PDB entry 7CR6 | X-ray diffraction, 3.72 A resolution | chains F and H of the 8 polymer chains in the assembly

[Chain F]
Name: CRISPR-associated endoribonuclease Cas2 1
From: Synechocystis sp. (strain PCC 6803 / Kazusa)
Notes: EC 3.1.-.-
UniProtKB: Q6ZEI1 (CAS2A_SYNY3); residue numbers follow UniProt; this construct covers 1-94
Amino-acid sequence (105 residues; row label = number of the first residue in the row; numbers below 1 keep their minus sign (Gly-10 is residue -10)):
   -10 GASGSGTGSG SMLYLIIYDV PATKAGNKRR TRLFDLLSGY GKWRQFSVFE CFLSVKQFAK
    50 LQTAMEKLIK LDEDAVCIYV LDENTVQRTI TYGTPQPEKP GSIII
Disordered / not traced: -10 to 1, 94
Construct notes: expression tag (-10 to 0)
Swiss-Prot annotation at these positions:
  - binding site (Mg(2+)): Asp8
From the paper describing this entry:
  - binding site for the 36-nt DNA strand: Lys13, Lys17, Arg19

[Chain H]
Molecule: 36-nt DNA strand
Sequence (36 nucleotides; each row starts with the number of its first residue):
     1 TTTTTTTGAA AGCGACCGCC AGGGGCACAT TTTTTT
Disordered / not traced: 1-7, 33-36

[Chain F / chain H interface]
Pairs across the interface (14):
  Tyr7(F) with DC20(H), hydrogen bond to the phosphate; DA21(H), hydrogen bond to the phosphate
  Asp8(F) with DC19(H), phosphate contact; DC20(H), phosphate contact
  Val9(F) with DC19(H), sugar contact; DC20(H), hydrogen bond to the phosphate
  Pro10(F) with DC19(H), phosphate contact
  Asn16(F) with DA21(H), base contact
  Arg19(F) with DC20(H), base contact
  Phe23(F) with DA21(H), phosphate contact; DG22(H), phosphate contact
  Phe35(F) with DC20(H), phosphate contact; DA21(H), phosphate contact
  Ser36(F) with DC20(H), hydrogen bond to the phosphate
Other interface residues (no listed pair), chain F (13 interface residues in all): Ala11, Thr20, Trp32, Phe38

[In short]
13 residues of chain F face 4 of chain H across their interface, with 4 hydrogen bonds. Polar contacts include
Tyr7(F)-DC20(H), Tyr7(F)-DA21(H) and Val9(F)-DC20(H). From UniProt: Mg2+-binding residue Asp8(F) on chain F.
From the paper: a binding site for the 36-nt DNA strand at Lys13(F), Lys17(F) and Arg19(F).
Here chain F is CRISPR-associated endoribonuclease Cas2 1 (Synechocystis sp. (strain PCC 6803 / Kazusa)) and
chain H is a 36-nt DNA strand. Entry 7CR6 (Synechocystis Cas1-Cas2/prespacer binary complex) was determined by
X-ray diffraction (same publication as 7CR8).
